PDB entry 8WHB | electron microscopy, 3.17 A resolution | chains B and J of the 10 polymer chains in the assembly

# Chain B
Protein: Histone H4
Organism: Arabidopsis thaliana
Reference sequence: P59259 (H4_ARATH); residues 0-102 here correspond to UniProt positions 1-103 (UniProt number = residue number + 1)
Amino-acid sequence (103 residues; numbered 0 to 102; the number before each row is that of its first residue; numbering starts at 0):
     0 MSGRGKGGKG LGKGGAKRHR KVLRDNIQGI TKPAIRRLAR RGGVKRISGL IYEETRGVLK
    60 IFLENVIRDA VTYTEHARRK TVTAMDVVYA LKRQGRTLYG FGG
Not modelled in the structure: 0-22, 102
Curated features (UniProtKB/Swiss-Prot):
  - DNA-binding region: Lys16 to Lys20

# Chain J
Molecule: antisense strand (147-nt DNA)
Sequence (147 nucleotides; each row starts with the number of its first residue):
     1 ATCGGATGTA TATATCTGAC ACGTGCCTGG AGACTAGGGA GTAATCCCCT TGGGCGGTTA
    61 AACGCGGGGG ACAGCGCGTA CGTGCGTTTA AGCGGTGCTA GAGCTGTCTA CGACCAATTG
   121 AGCGGCCTCG GCACCGGGAT TCTCGAT
Not modelled in the structure: 135-147

# How chain B and chain J interact
Residue-residue contacts - 12 pairs, chain B then chain J:
  Arg35(B) with DG82(J), salt bridge to the phosphate
  Arg45(B) with DC81(J), sugar contact; DG82(J), phosphate contact
  Ile46(B) with DC81(J), sugar contact; DG82(J), hydrogen bond to the phosphate
  Ser47(B) with DC81(J), hydrogen bond to the phosphate
  Gly48(B) with DC81(J), hydrogen bond to the phosphate
  Arg78(B) with DA102(J), phosphate contact
  Lys79(B) with DG101(J), salt bridge to the phosphate; DA102(J), hydrogen bond to the phosphate
  Thr80(B) with DG101(J), hydrogen bond to the phosphate; DA102(J), hydrogen bond to the phosphate
Other interface residues (no listed pair), chain B (9 interface residues in all): Lys44

# Summary
9 residues of chain B face 4 of chain J across their interface, with 6 hydrogen bonds and 2 salt bridges.
Polar pairs include Ile46(B)-DG82(J), Ser47(B)-DC81(J) and Gly48(B)-DC81(J). UniProt lists a DNA-binding
region on chain B.
Chain B is Histone H4 (Arabidopsis thaliana) and chain J is antisense strand (147-nt DNA); the structure,
Structure of nucleosome core particle of Arabidopsis thaliana, was determined by electron microscopy together
with 8WH5, 8WH8, 8WH9 and 8WHA from the same study.
